Entry 4PJ1 (X-ray diffraction, 3.15 A resolution); this record covers chains L and Z of the 28 polymer chains in the assembly.

== Chain L ==
Protein: 60 kDa heat shock protein, mitochondrial
Source organism: Homo sapiens
UniProt: P10809 (CH60_HUMAN); residues 3-532 here correspond to UniProt positions 27-556 (UniProt number = residue number + 24)
Sequence (558 residues; row label = number of the first residue in the row; numbers below 1 keep their minus sign (Met-25 is residue -25)):
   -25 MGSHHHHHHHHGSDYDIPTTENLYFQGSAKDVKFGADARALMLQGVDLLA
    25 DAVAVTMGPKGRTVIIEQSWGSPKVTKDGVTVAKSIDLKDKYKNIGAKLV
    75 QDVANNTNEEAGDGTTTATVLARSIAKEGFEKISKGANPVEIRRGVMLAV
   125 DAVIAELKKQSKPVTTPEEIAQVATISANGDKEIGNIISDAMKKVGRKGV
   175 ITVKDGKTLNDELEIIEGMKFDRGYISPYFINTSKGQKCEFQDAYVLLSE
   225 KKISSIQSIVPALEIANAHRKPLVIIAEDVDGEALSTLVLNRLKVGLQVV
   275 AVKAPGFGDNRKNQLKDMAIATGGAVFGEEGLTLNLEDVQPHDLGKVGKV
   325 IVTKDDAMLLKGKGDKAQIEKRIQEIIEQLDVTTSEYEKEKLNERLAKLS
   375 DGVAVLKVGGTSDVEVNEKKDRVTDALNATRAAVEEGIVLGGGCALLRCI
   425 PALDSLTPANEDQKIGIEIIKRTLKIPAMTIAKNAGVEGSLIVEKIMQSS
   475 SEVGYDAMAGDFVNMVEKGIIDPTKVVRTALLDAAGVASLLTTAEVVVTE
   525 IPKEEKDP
Unresolved in the structure: -25 to 0, 527-532
Differences from the reference sequence: expression tag (-25 to 2); engineered mutation Lys323 (Glu347 in P10809)
Swiss-Prot annotation at these positions:
  - binding site (ATP): Lys51, Asp87 to Thr91, Gly416, Asp496
  - modified residue: Lys7 (N6-succinyllysine), Ser43 (Phosphoserine), Ser46 (Phosphoserine), Lys51 (N6-acetyllysine), Lys58 (N6-acetyllysine), Lys63 (N6-acetyllysine), Tyr66 (Phosphotyrosine), Lys67 (N6-acetyllysine), Lys101 (N6-acetyllysine), Lys106 (N6-acetyllysine), Lys109 (N6-acetyllysine), Lys132 (N6-acetyllysine), Lys167 (N6-acetyllysine), Lys178 (N6-acetyllysine), Lys181 (N6-acetyllysine), Lys194 (N6-acetyllysine), Lys212 (N6-acetyllysine), Lys225 (N6-acetyllysine), Lys226 (N6-acetyllysine), Lys245 (N6-acetyllysine) and 11 more in UniProt
  - cross-link: Lys527 (Glycyl lysine isopeptide (Lys-Gly) (interchain with G-Cter in SUMO2))
Reported in the primary citation:
  - mutagenesis - E105A/K109Q/E462A: decreased stability
  - mutagenesis - E105A/K109Q/E462A: unchanged catalytic activity

== Chain Z ==
Protein: 10 kDa heat shock protein, mitochondrial
Source organism: Homo sapiens
UniProt: P61604 (CH10_HUMAN); numbering as in UniProt (aligned over 1-102)
Sequence (114 residues; each row starts with the number of its first residue):
     1 MAGQAFRKFLPLFDRVLVERSAAETVTKGGIMLPEKSQGKVLQATVVAVG
    51 SGSKGKGGEIQPVSVKVGDKVLLPEYGGTKVVLDDKDYFLFRDGDILGKY
   101 VDKLAAALEHHHHH
Unresolved in the structure: 1-2, 111-114
Differences from the reference sequence: expression tag (103-114)
Swiss-Prot annotation at these positions:
  - modified residue: Ala2 (N-acetylalanine), Lys8 (N6-acetyllysine), Lys28 (N6-succinyllysine), Lys40 (N6-acetyllysine), Lys54 (N6-malonyllysine), Lys56 (N6-acetyllysine), Lys66 (N6-acetyllysine), Lys70 (N6-acetyllysine), Thr79 (Phosphothreonine), Lys80 (N6-acetyllysine), Lys86 (N6-acetyllysine), Lys99 (N6-acetyllysine)

== How chain L and chain Z interact ==
Pairs across the interface - 12 pairs, chain L then chain Z:
  Gln231(L) with Leu33(Z)
  Val234(L) with Ile31(Z), hydrophobic
  Glu238(L) with Gly29(Z)
  Glu257(L) with Pro34(Z); Lys36(Z)
  Thr261(L) with Pro34(Z)
  Leu264(L) with Met32(Z), hydrophobic; Leu33(Z); Pro34(Z)
  Asn265(L) with Ile31(Z); Met32(Z), hydrogen bond (side chain-backbone)
  Lys268(L) with Met32(Z)
Other interface residues (no listed pair), chain L (12 interface residues in all): Leu237, Asn241, Ser260, Val269

== Overview ==
12 residues of chain L and 6 residues of chain Z are in contact; the contacts include 1 hydrogen bond. Its one
hydrogen-bonded contact is Asn265(L)-Met32(Z). UniProt lists 8 ATP-binding residues on chain L. The paper
reports that E105A/K109Q/E462A of chain L reduce stability; E105A/K109Q/E462A of chain L leave catalytic
activity unchanged.
Chain L is 60 kDa heat shock protein, mitochondrial and chain Z is 10 kDa heat shock protein, mitochondrial,
both from Homo sapiens; the structure, Crystal structure of the human mitochondrial chaperonin symmetrical
'football' complex, was determined by X-ray diffraction.
